PDB entry 6GUT | X-ray diffraction, 1.63 A resolution | chain A

== Chain A ==
Name: 23S rRNA pseudouridine synthase D, PilA
Organism: Haemophilus influenzae
Reference sequence: chimeric construct of A4MX90, Q5D8E3: residues 1-142 from A4MX90 (A4MX90_HAEIF) positions 19-160 (UniProt number = residue number + 18); residues 145-254 from Q5D8E3 positions 40-149 (UniProt number = residue number - 105)
Sequence (262 residues; numbered 1 to 262; the number before each row is that of its first residue):
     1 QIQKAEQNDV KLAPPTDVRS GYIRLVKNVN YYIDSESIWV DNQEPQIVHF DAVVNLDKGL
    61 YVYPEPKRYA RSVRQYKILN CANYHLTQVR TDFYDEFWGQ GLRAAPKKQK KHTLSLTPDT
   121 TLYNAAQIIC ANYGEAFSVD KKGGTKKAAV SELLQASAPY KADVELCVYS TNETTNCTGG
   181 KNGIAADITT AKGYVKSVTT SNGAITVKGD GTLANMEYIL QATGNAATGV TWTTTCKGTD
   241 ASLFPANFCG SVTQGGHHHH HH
Disordered / not traced: 1-7, 136-144, 251-262
Disulfides: Cys-81/Cys-130, Cys-167/Cys-177, Cys-236/Cys-249
Differences from the reference sequence: conflict Glu-135 (Lys153 in A4MX90); linker (143-144); expression tag (255-262)

== Summary ==
Chain A is 23S rRNA pseudouridine synthase D, PilA (Haemophilus influenzae); the structure, Crystal structure
of non-typeable haemophilus influenzae protein E and pila expressed as a single-chain chimeric protein, was
determined by X-ray diffraction together with 6GUS from the same study.
